Entry 1DJH (X-ray diffraction, 2.50 A resolution); this record covers chain A.

[Chain A]
Molecule: Phosphoinositide-specific phospholipase C, isozyme DELTA1
Source organism: Rattus norvegicus
Notes: EC 3.1.4.11; engineered mutation(s): DELTA(1-132) DELETION VARIANT
UniProt: P10688 (PLCD1_RAT); numbering as in UniProt (aligned over 133-756)
Sequence (624 residues; each row starts with the number of its first residue):
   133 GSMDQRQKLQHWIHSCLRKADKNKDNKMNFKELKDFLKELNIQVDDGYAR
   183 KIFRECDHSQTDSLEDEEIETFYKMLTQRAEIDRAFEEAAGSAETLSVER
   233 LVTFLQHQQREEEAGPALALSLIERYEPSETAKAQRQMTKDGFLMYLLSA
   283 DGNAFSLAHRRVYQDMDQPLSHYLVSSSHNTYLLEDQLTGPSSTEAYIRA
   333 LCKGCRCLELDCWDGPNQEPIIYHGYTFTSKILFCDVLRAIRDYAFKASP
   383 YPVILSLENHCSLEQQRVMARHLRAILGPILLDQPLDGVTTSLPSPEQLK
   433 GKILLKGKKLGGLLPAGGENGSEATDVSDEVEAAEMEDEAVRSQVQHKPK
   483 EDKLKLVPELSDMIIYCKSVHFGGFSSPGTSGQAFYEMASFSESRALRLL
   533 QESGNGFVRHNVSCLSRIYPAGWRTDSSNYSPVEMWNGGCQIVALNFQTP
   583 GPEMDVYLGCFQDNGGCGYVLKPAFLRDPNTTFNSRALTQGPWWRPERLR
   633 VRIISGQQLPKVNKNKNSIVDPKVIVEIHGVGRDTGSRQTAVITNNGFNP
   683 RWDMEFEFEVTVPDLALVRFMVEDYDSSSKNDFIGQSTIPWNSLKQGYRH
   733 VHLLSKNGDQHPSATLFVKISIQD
Disordered / not traced: 133-199, 443-486
Bound ions: barium ion site 1: Asn312, Glu341, Asp343, Glu390; barium ion site 2: Ser650, Ile651, Asp653, Asn677; barium ion site 3: Asp653, Asp706, Tyr707
Swiss-Prot annotation at these positions:
  - active site: His311, His356
  - binding site (Ca(2+)): Asp153, Asn155, Asp157, Lys159, Glu164, Asp189, Ser191, Thr193, Ser195, Glu200, Asn312, Glu341, Asp343, Glu390, Ile651, Asp653, Asn677, Asp706, Tyr707, Asp708
  - binding site (substrate): Lys438, Lys440, Ser522, Arg549
  - modified residue: Thr457 (Phosphothreonine), Ser460 (Phosphoserine)
  - glycosylation: Ser191 (O-linked (GlcNAc) serine), Thr193 (O-linked (GlcNAc) threonine)
  - natural variant: Ile412 (I412M: In SHR), Thr423 (T423S: In SHR), Val463 (V463D: In SHR), Gly668 (G668A: In SHR)
  - mutagenesis: His311 (H311A: Lowers activity 10000-fold), Asn312 (N312A: Lowers activity 10000-fold), Leu320 (L320A: Lowers activity 3-fold), Glu341 (E341A/H/Q: Lowers activity 200000-fold), Asp343 (D343A: Lowers activity 1000-fold; D343R: Lowers activity 100000-fold), His356 (H356A: Lowers activity 1000-fold), Phe360 (F360A: Lowers activity 4-fold), Glu390 (E390A/H/K: Lowers activity 1000-fold; E390Q: Lowers activity 200-fold), Lys438 (K438A: Lowers activity very slightly), Lys440 (K440A: No effect on activity towards phosphatidylinositol 4-monophosphate. Lowers activity 5-fold towards phosphatidylinositol 4,5-bisphosphate), Ser522 (S522A: Lowers activity 10000-fold), Arg549 (R549A: Lowers activity 600-fold), 2 further mutagenesis entries in UniProt

[Summary]
The barium ion site 1 is built by Asn312, Glu341, Asp343 and Glu390. The barium ion site 2 is built by Ser650,
Ile651, Asp653 and Asn677. From UniProt: active-site residues His311 and His356, 20 Ca2+-binding residues, 4
substrate-binding residues and 14 mutagenesis sites.
Chain A is Phosphoinositide-specific phospholipase C, isozyme DELTA1 (Rattus norvegicus); the structure,
Phosphoinositide-specific phospholipase C-DELTA1 from rat complexed with barium, was determined by X-ray
diffraction, deposited together with 1DJG and 1DJI.
